8Y58 - chain A; structure by X-ray diffraction, 1.60 A resolution.

== Chain A ==
Name: E3 ubiquitin-protein ligase TRIM21
Source organism: Homo sapiens
Notes: EC 2.3.2.27
UniProtKB: P19474 (RO52_HUMAN); residues 4-192 here correspond to UniProt positions 287-475 (UniProt number = residue number + 283)
Chain sequence (192 residues; numbered 1 to 192; the number before each row is that of its first residue):
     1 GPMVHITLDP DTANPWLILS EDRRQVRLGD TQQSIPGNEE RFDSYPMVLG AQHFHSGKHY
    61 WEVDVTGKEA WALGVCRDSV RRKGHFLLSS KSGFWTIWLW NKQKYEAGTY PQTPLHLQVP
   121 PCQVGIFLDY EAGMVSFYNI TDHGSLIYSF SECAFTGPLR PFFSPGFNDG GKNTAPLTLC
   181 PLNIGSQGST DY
Not modelled in the structure: 183-192
Differences from the reference sequence: expression tag (1-3); engineered mutation Ala72 (Asp355 in P19474)
Small-molecule neighbours: acetylpromazine (PMZ; 1-[10-(3-dimethylamino-propyl)-10H-phenothiazin-2-yl]-ethanone): Tyr45, Met47, Ala70, Trp71, Ala72, Phe86, Leu87, Leu88, Trp98, Leu99, Trp100, Gln112, Ser164, Gly166, Phe167
What the authors report for this chain:
  - mutagenesis - D72A (Kd: 5.66 uM): increased binding to acetylpromazine
  - binding site for acetylpromazine: Tyr45, Met47, Leu88, Trp100, Phe167

== In short ==
Bound to chain A: acetylpromazine. The paper reports a binding site for acetylpromazine at Tyr45, Met47 and
Leu88 among others; D72A increases binding to acetylpromazine.
Chain A is E3 ubiquitin-protein ligase TRIM21 (Homo sapiens); the structure, Crystal structure of TRIM21
PRYSPRY (D355A) in complex with acepromazine, was determined by X-ray diffraction, deposited together with
8Y59 and 8Y5B.
